Entry 5MLU (X-ray diffraction, 2.80 A resolution); this record covers chains E and J of the 11 polymer chains in the assembly.

== Chain E ==
Name: Histone H3.2
From: Xenopus laevis
Reference sequence: P84233 (H32_XENLA); residues 39-135 here correspond to UniProt positions 40-136 (UniProt number = residue number + 1)
Sequence (97 residues; each row starts with the number of its first residue):
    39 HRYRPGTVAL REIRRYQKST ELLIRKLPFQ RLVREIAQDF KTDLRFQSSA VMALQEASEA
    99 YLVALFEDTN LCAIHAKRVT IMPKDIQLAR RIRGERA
Sequence notes: variant Ala102 (Gly103 in P84233)
Swiss-Prot annotation at these positions:
  - modified residue: Tyr41 (Phosphotyrosine), Lys56 (N6,N6,N6-trimethyllysine), Ser57 (Phosphoserine), Lys64 (N6-(2-hydroxyisobutyryl)lysine), Lys79 (N6,N6,N6-trimethyllysine), Thr80 (Phosphothreonine), Ser86 (Phosphoserine), Thr107 (Phosphothreonine), Lys115 (N6-acetyllysine), Lys122 (N6-(2-hydroxyisobutyryl)lysine)
  - lipidation: Cys110 (S-palmitoyl cysteine)

== Chain J ==
Molecule: 145-nt DNA strand
From: Escherichia coli
Sequence (145 nucleotides; numbered -72 to 72; the number before each row is that of its first residue; numbers below 1 keep their minus sign (DA-72 is residue -72)):
   -72 ATCAGAATCC CGGTGCCGAG GCCGCTCAAT TGGTCGTAGA CAGCTCTAGC ACCGCTTAAA
   -12 CGCACGTACG CGCTGTCCCC CGCGTTTTAA CCGCCAAGGG GATTACTCCC TAGTCTCCAG
    48 GCACGTGTCA GATATATACA TCGAT

== Chain E / chain J interface ==
Residue-residue contacts (30; chain E residue first):
  His39(E) - DC69(J)  base contact
  His39(E) - DG70(J)  sugar contact
  Arg40(E) - DC-8(J)  base contact
  Arg40(E) - DG70(J)  sugar contact
  Tyr41(E) - DC69(J)  phosphate contact
  Tyr41(E) - DG70(J)  sugar contact
  Arg42(E) - DA-5(J)  salt bridge to the phosphate
  Arg42(E) - DG70(J)  hydrogen bond to the phosphate
  Pro43(E) - DT-6(J)  phosphate contact
  Pro43(E) - DA-5(J)  sugar contact
  Thr45(E) - DC69(J)  phosphate contact
  Thr45(E) - DG70(J)  hydrogen bond to the phosphate
  Arg63(E) - DA-14(J)  sugar contact
  Arg63(E) - DA-13(J)  salt bridge to the phosphate
  Arg72(E) - DC-23(J)  salt bridge to the phosphate
  Arg83(E) - DG-24(J)  phosphate contact
  Arg83(E) - DC-23(J)  phosphate contact
  Phe84(E) - DG-24(J)  sugar contact
  Phe84(E) - DC-23(J)  hydrogen bond to the phosphate
  Gln85(E) - DG-24(J)  phosphate contact
  Ser86(E) - DG-24(J)  phosphate contact
  Arg116(E) - DG-3(J)  phosphate contact
  Arg116(E) - DC-2(J)  salt bridge to the phosphate
  Val117(E) - DC-4(J)  phosphate contact
  Val117(E) - DG-3(J)  hydrogen bond to the phosphate
  Thr118(E) - DC-4(J)  hydrogen bond to the phosphate
  Thr118(E) - DG-3(J)  hydrogen bond to the phosphate
  Met120(E) - DG-3(J)  phosphate contact
  Met120(E) - DC-2(J)  phosphate contact
  Lys122(E) - DC-2(J)  salt bridge to the phosphate
Also at the interface, not in a pair above, chain E (18 interface residues in all): Lys115
Also at the interface, not in a pair above, chain J (13 interface residues in all): DA71

== Overview ==
18 residues of chain E and 13 residues of chain J are in contact; the contacts include 6 hydrogen bonds and 5
salt bridges. Among the polar pairs are Arg42(E)-DG70(J), Thr45(E)-DG70(J) and Phe84(E)-DC-23(J).
Here chain E is Histone H3.2 (Xenopus laevis) and chain J is a 145-nt DNA strand (Escherichia coli). Entry
5MLU (Crystal structure of the PFV GAG CBS bound to a mononucleosome) was determined by X-ray diffraction.
